Entry 9ERX (electron microscopy, 2.90 A resolution); this record covers chains B and C of the 5 polymer chains in the assembly.

# Chain B
Protein: Guanine nucleotide-binding protein G(I)/G(S)/G(T) subunit beta-1
From: Homo sapiens
Reference sequence: P62873 (GBB1_HUMAN); numbering as in UniProt (aligned over 2-340)
Sequence (358 residues; row label = number of the first residue in the row; numbers below 1 keep their minus sign (Met-17 is residue -17)):
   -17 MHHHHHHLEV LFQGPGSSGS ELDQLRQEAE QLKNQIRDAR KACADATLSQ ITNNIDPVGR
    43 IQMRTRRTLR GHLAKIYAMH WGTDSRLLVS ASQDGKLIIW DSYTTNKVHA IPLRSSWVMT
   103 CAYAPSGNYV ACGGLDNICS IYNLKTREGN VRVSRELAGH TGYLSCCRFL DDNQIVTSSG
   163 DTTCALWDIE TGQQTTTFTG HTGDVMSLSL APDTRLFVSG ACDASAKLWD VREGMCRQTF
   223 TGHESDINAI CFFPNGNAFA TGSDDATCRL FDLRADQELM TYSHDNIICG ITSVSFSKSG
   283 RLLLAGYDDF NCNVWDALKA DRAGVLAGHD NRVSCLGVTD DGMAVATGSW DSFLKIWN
Disordered / not traced: -17 to 1
Sequence notes: initiating methionine (-17); expression tag (-16 to 1)
UniProt features mapped onto this chain:
  - modified residue: Ser2 (N-acetylserine), His266 (Phosphohistidine)
  - natural variant: Leu30 (L30F: In MRD42; uncertain significance), Arg52 (R52G: In MRD42), Gly64 (G64V: In MRD42), Asp76 (D76E: In MRD42; D76G: In MRD42), Gly77 (G77S: In MRD42), Lys78 (K78R: In MRD42), Ile80 (I80N: In MRD42; I80T: In MRD42), His91 (H91R: In MRD42; uncertain significance), Ala92 (A92T: In MRD42), Pro94 (P94S: In MRD42), Leu95 (L95P: In MRD42), Arg96 (R96L: In MRD42), 5 further natural variant entries in UniProt

# Chain C
Protein: Guanine nucleotide-binding protein G(I)/G(S)/G(O) subunit gamma-2
From: Homo sapiens
Reference sequence: P59768 (GBG2_HUMAN); residues 1-71 here = UniProt positions 1-71
Sequence (71 residues; numbered 1 to 71; the number before each row is that of its first residue):
     1 MASNNTASIA QARKLVEQLK MEANIDRIKV SKAAADLMAY CEAHAKEDPL LTPVPASENP
    61 FREKKFFCAI L
Disordered / not traced: 1-6, 64-71
UniProt features mapped onto this chain:
  - modified residue: Ala2 (N-acetylalanine), Cys68 (Cysteine methyl ester)
  - lipidation: Cys68 (S-geranylgeranyl cysteine)

# Chain B / chain C interface
Pairs across the interface (79; chain B residue first):
  Leu4(B) - Ser8(C)
  Leu4(B) - Ile9(C)  hydrophobic
  Ala11(B) - Val16(C)  hydrophobic
  Ala11(B) - Leu19(C)
  Leu14(B) - Val16(C)
  Leu14(B) - Leu19(C)  hydrophobic
  Leu14(B) - Lys20(C)
  Lys15(B) - Leu19(C)
  Gln17(B) - Ala23(C)
  Ile18(B) - Leu19(C)  hydrophobic
  Ile18(B) - Ala23(C)  hydrophobic
  Ala21(B) - Arg27(C)
  Arg22(B) - Arg27(C)
  Ala24(B) - Lys29(C)  hydrogen bond (backbone-side chain)
  Cys25(B) - Val30(C)
  Asp27(B) - Lys29(C)
  Asp27(B) - Val30(C)
  Asp27(B) - Ser31(C)
  Ala28(B) - Val30(C)
  Leu30(B) - Ala34(C)  hydrophobic
  Ile33(B) - Ser31(C)
  Ile33(B) - Ala34(C)  hydrophobic
  Thr34(B) - Met38(C)
  Ile37(B) - Met38(C)  hydrophobic
  Ile37(B) - Glu42(C)
  Val40(B) - Leu51(C)  hydrophobic
  Met45(B) - Leu50(C)  hydrophobic
  Arg48(B) - Asn59(C)
  Arg48(B) - Phe61(C)
  Arg49(B) - Pro60(C)
  Arg49(B) - Phe61(C)  hydrogen bond (side chain-backbone)
  Arg49(B) - Arg62(C)  hydrogen bond (side chain-backbone)
  Arg49(B) - Glu63(C)  salt bridge
  Ser84(B) - Phe61(C)
  Tyr85(B) - Pro60(C)
  Tyr85(B) - Phe61(C)  hydrophobic
  Met217(B) - Gln18(C)
  Cys218(B) - Gln18(C)  hydrogen bond (backbone-side chain)
  Cys218(B) - Glu22(C)  hydrogen bond
  Arg219(B) - Glu22(C)
  Gln220(B) - Ile25(C)
  Thr221(B) - Glu22(C)  hydrogen bond
  Phe235(B) - Leu37(C)  hydrophobic
  Phe235(B) - Tyr40(C)  hydrophobic
  Phe235(B) - Cys41(C)  hydrophobic
  Pro236(B) - Tyr40(C)  hydrogen bond (backbone-side chain)
  Asn237(B) - Tyr40(C)
  Asp254(B) - Ala33(C)
  Asp254(B) - Leu37(C)
  Arg256(B) - Arg27(C)
  Arg256(B) - Ile28(C)  hydrogen bond (backbone-backbone)
  Ala257(B) - Arg27(C)
  Ala257(B) - Ile28(C)
  Asp258(B) - Arg27(C)  salt bridge
  Gln259(B) - Val30(C)
  Leu261(B) - Leu37(C)  hydrophobic
  Ser279(B) - Asp48(C)  hydrogen bond
  Lys280(B) - Glu47(C)  salt bridge
  Lys280(B) - Asp48(C)  hydrogen bond (backbone-side chain)
  Ser281(B) - Tyr40(C)
  Ser281(B) - Cys41(C)  hydrogen bond (backbone-side chain)
  Ser281(B) - His44(C)  hydrogen bond (side chain-backbone)
  Arg283(B) - Glu42(C)  salt bridge
  Arg283(B) - Leu51(C)
  Leu284(B) - Leu50(C)
  Leu284(B) - Leu51(C)  hydrophobic
  Leu300(B) - Cys41(C)  hydrophobic
  Asp323(B) - Pro49(C)
  Gly324(B) - Pro49(C)
  Gly324(B) - Leu50(C)
  Met325(B) - Pro49(C)  hydrophobic
  Met325(B) - Glu58(C)
  Met325(B) - Pro60(C)
  Ala326(B) - Phe61(C)  hydrophobic
  Ile338(B) - Phe61(C)  hydrophobic
  Asn340(B) - Leu50(C)
  Asn340(B) - Val54(C)
  Asn340(B) - Asn59(C)  hydrogen bond
  Asn340(B) - Phe61(C)
Other interface residues (no listed pair), chain B (57 interface residues in all): Leu7, Glu10, Thr29, Trp63, Ala240, Gly282, Leu286, Val320, Val327
Other interface residues (no listed pair), chain C (37 interface residues in all): Ala12, Asp26, Ala45

# Overview
The interface between chain B and chain C involves 57 residues on one side and 37 on the other; the contacts
include 13 hydrogen bonds and 4 salt bridges. Polar pairs include Arg49(B)-Glu63(C), Asp258(B)-Arg27(C) and
Lys280(B)-Glu47(C).
Chain B is Guanine nucleotide-binding protein G(I)/G(S)/G(T) subunit beta-1 and chain C is Guanine
nucleotide-binding protein G(I)/G(S)/G(O) subunit gamma-2, both from Homo sapiens; the structure, Structural
basis of D9-THC analog activity at the Cannabinoid 1 receptor, was determined by electron microscopy.
